2D4N - chain A; structure by X-ray diffraction, 1.53 A resolution.

Chain A:
Molecule: DU
Source organism: Mason-Pfizer monkey virus
Notes: EC 3.6.1.23
Amino-acid sequence (152 residues; row label = number of the first residue in the row):
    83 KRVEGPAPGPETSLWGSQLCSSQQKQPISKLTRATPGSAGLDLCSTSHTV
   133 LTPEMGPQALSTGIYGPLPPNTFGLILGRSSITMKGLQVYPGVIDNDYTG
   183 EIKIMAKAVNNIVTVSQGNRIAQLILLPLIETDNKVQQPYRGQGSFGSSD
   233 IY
Not modelled in the structure: 83-106, 220-234
Sequence notes: engineered mutation Lys83 (Asn in 40018527)
Residues lining bound ligands: dUPNPP (DUP; 2'-deoxyuridine 5'-alpha,beta-imido-triphosphate): Ala116, Ile158, Gly160, Arg161, Ser162, Ser163, Gly174, Val175, Ile176, Asp177, Tyr180, Glu183, Ile184, Lys185, Met187, Arg202, Gln205
From the paper describing this entry:
  - binding site for dUPNPP: Arg161, Tyr180, Arg202, Gln205
  - conformationally variable residues (order/disorder transition): Arg161, Arg202
  - mutagenesis - Q220* (>=105-fold), R223K (105-fold): decreased catalytic activity on dUPNPP
  - mutagenesis - G160P/S163G/S227G/D232G, S227G/D232G: unchanged catalytic activity on dUPNPP
  - self-association interface (contacts with another copy of this molecule); pairs are residue here / residue on that copy: Arg115-Lys217 (backbone contact) (from molecular simulation)

In short:
Chain A binds dUPNPP. The paper reports a binding site for dUPNPP at Arg161, Tyr180 and Arg202 among others;
Q220* and R223K reduce catalytic activity on dUPNPP; 4 substitutions were tested in all.
Chain A is DU (Mason-Pfizer monkey virus); the structure, Crystal Structure of M-PMV dUTPase complexed with
dUPNPP, substrate analogue, was determined by X-ray diffraction, deposited together with 2D4M and 2D4L.
